4QWF - chains V and W of the 28 polymer chains in the assembly; structure by X-ray diffraction, 3.00 A resolution.

[Chain V]
Name: Proteasome subunit beta type-2
From: Saccharomyces cerevisiae
UniProt: P25043 (PSB2_YEAST); residues 1-232 here correspond to UniProt positions 30-261 (UniProt number = residue number + 29)
Chain sequence (232 residues; row label = number of the first residue in the row):
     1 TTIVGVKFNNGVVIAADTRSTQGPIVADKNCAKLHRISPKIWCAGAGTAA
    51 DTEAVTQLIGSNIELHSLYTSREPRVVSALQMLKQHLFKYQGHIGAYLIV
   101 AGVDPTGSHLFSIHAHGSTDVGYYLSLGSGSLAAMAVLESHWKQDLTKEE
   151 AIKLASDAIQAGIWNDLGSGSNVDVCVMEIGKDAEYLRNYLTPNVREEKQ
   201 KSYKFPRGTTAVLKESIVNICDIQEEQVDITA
Disordered / not traced: 223-232
Covalent attachments: CARFILZOMIB, bound form (3BV) linked to Thr-1
Metal / ion sites: Mg2+: Ile-163, Asp-166 (shared with 1 residue of chain L)
Ligand contacts:
  - CARFILZOMIB, bound form (3BV; N-{(2S)-2-[(morpholin-4-ylacetyl)amino]-4-phenylbutanoyl}-L-leucyl-N-[(2R,3S,4S)-1,3-dihydroxy-2,6-dimethylheptan-4-yl]-L-phenylalaninamide), molecule 1: Arg-19, Ser-20, Thr-21, Gln-22, Ala-27, Cys-31, Lys-33, Gly-45, Ala-46, Gly-47, Thr-48, Ala-49, Thr-52, Ser-129, Gly-168
  - CARFILZOMIB, bound form (3BV), molecule 2: His-114, His-116, Ser-118, Asp-120
Swiss-Prot annotation at these positions:
  - active site: Thr-1 (Nucleophile)

[Chain W]
Name: Proteasome subunit beta type-3
From: Saccharomyces cerevisiae
UniProt: P25451 (PSB3_YEAST); residues 0-204 here correspond to UniProt positions 1-205 (UniProt number = residue number + 1)
Chain sequence (205 residues; row label = number of the first residue in the row; numbering starts at 0):
     0 MSDPSSINGGIVVAMTGKDCVAIACDLRLGSQSLGVSNKFEKIFHYGHVF
    50 LGITGLATDVTTLNEMFRYKTNLYKLKEERAIEPETFTQLVSSSLYERRF
   100 GPYFVGPVVAGINSKSGKPFIAGFDLIGCIDEAKDFIVSGTASDQLFGMC
   150 ESLYEPNLEPEDLFETISQALLNAADRDALSGWGAVVYIIKKDEVVKRYL
   200 KMRQD
Disordered / not traced: 0
Metal / ion sites: Mg2+: Asp-204 (shared with 3 residues of chain K)
Ligand contacts: CARFILZOMIB, bound form (3BV; N-{(2S)-2-[(morpholin-4-ylacetyl)amino]-4-phenylbutanoyl}-L-leucyl-N-[(2R,3S,4S)-1,3-dihydroxy-2,6-dimethylheptan-4-yl]-L-phenylalaninamide): Ser-4, Arg-98, Asp-124, Leu-125, Ile-126, Cys-128, Asp-130
Swiss-Prot annotation at these positions:
  - modified residue: Ser-30 (Phosphoserine)
  - cross-link: Lys-69 (Glycyl lysine isopeptide (Lys-Gly) (interchain with G-Cter in ubiquitin))

[How chain V and chain W interact]
Contacting residue pairs - 58 pairs, chain V then chain W:
  Ile-25(V) with Asp-143(W); Phe-146(W), hydrophobic
  Ala-27(V) with Asp-130(W)
  Asp-28(V) with Asp-130(W); Glu-131(W)
  Lys-29(V) with Glu-150(W), salt bridge
  Thr-48(V) with Ile-126(W)
  Ala-49(V) with Cys-128(W), hydrophobic
  Ala-50(V) with Tyr-95(W); Ile-126(W), hydrophobic; Cys-128(W), hydrophobic
  Asp-51(V) with Tyr-95(W), hydrogen bond; Arg-98(W), salt bridge
  Ala-54(V) with Tyr-95(W)
  Tyr-90(V) with Phe-99(W), hydrophobic
  His-93(V) with Arg-98(W), hydrogen bond (backbone-side chain); Phe-99(W)
  Ile-94(V) with Phe-99(W), hydrophobic
  Arg-196(V) with Glu-150(W), hydrogen bond (side chain-backbone)
  Lys-199(V) with Glu-150(W); Ser-151(W); Tyr-153(W), hydrogen bond (side chain-backbone)
  Ser-202(V) with Glu-154(W), hydrogen bond
  Tyr-203(V) with Ser-151(W); Leu-152(W), hydrophobic
  Lys-204(V) with Glu-154(W); Asp-161(W)
  Phe-205(V) with Leu-152(W), hydrophobic; Glu-164(W); Gln-168(W)
  Arg-207(V) with Glu-160(W), salt bridge; Asp-161(W), salt bridge
  Gly-208(V) with Glu-164(W), hydrogen bond (backbone-side chain)
  Thr-209(V) with Glu-164(W)
  Thr-210(V) with Glu-164(W), hydrogen bond; Ser-167(W); Gln-168(W), hydrogen bond; Leu-199(W)
  Ala-211(V) with Leu-199(W); Lys-200(W), hydrogen bond (backbone-backbone)
  Val-212(V) with Phe-163(W), hydrophobic; Tyr-198(W)
  Leu-213(V) with Tyr-198(W), hydrogen bond (backbone-backbone); Leu-199(W); Lys-200(W)
  Lys-214(V) with Arg-197(W); Tyr-198(W), hydrogen bond (backbone-backbone)
  Glu-215(V) with Lys-196(W); Arg-197(W), salt bridge
  Ser-216(V) with Val-195(W); Lys-196(W), hydrogen bond (backbone-backbone)
  Ile-217(V) with Val-194(W)
  Val-218(V) with Val-194(W), hydrogen bond (backbone-backbone); Lys-196(W)
  Asn-219(V) with His-44(W)
  Ile-220(V) with Gly-46(W); Val-194(W), hydrophobic
  Asp-222(V) with Lys-74(W), salt bridge
Interface residues without a listed pair, chain V (35 interface residues in all): Val-26, Pro-206
Interface residues without a listed pair, chain W (39 interface residues in all): His-47, Phe-49, Asp-124, Asp-134, Glu-158, Thr-165, Leu-171, Tyr-187, Glu-193

[Overview]
Chain V and chain W form an interface of 35 and 39 residues respectively, with 13 hydrogen bonds and 6 salt
bridges. Polar pairs include Lys-29(V)/Glu-150(W), Asp-51(V)/Arg-98(W) and Arg-207(V)/Glu-160(W). Chain V
binds CARFILZOMIB, bound form. Chain W binds CARFILZOMIB, bound form.
Chain V is Proteasome subunit beta type-2 and chain W is Proteasome subunit beta type-3, both from
Saccharomyces cerevisiae; the structure, yCP beta5-M45I mutant in complex with carfilzomib, was determined by
X-ray diffraction, deposited together with 4QUX, 4QUY, 4QV0, 4QV1, 4QV3, 4QV4 and 42 further entries.
